Entry 1P34 (X-ray diffraction, 2.70 A resolution); this record covers chains I and G of the 10 polymer chains in the assembly.

# Chain I
Molecule: Palindromic 146bp Human Alpha-Satellite DNA fragment
Source organism: Homo sapiens
Sequence (146 nucleotides; each row starts with the number of its first residue):
     1 ATCAATATCC ACCTGCAGAT TCTACCAAAA GTGTATTTGG AAACTGCTCC ATCAAAAGGC
    61 ATGTTCAGCG GAATTCCGCT GAACATGCCT TTTGATGGAG CAGTTTCCAA ATACACTTTT
   121 GGTAGAATCT GCAGGTGGAT ATTGAT

# Chain G
Molecule: Histone H2A
Source organism: Xenopus laevis
UniProtKB: Q7ZT66 (Q7ZT66_9ZZZZ); residues 1001-1129 here correspond to UniProt positions 2-130 (UniProt number = residue number - 999)
Amino-acid sequence (129 residues; numbered 1001 to 1129; the number before each row is that of its first residue):
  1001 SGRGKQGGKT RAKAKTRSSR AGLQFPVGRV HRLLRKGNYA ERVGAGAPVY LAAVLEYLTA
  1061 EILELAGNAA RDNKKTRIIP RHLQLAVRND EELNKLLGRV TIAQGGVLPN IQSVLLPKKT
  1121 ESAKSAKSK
Disordered / not traced: 1001-1012, 1120-1129
Sequence notes: conflict Ala-1014 (Ser15 in Q7ZT66), Gly-1067 (Trp68 in Q7ZT66), Asn-1068 (Glu69 in Q7ZT66), 21 further conflict positions vs the reference (Q7ZT66) not listed

# How chain I and chain G interact
Contacting residue pairs - 14 pairs, chain I then chain G:
  DA111(I) / Arg-1042(G)  sugar contact
  DA111(I) / Gly-1044(G)  phosphate contact
  DA111(I) / Ala-1045(G)  hydrogen bond to the phosphate
  DT112(I) / Arg-1035(G)  salt bridge to the phosphate
  DT112(I) / Arg-1042(G)  phosphate contact
  DT112(I) / Val-1043(G)  hydrogen bond to the phosphate
  DG121(I) / Arg-1029(G)  hydrogen bond to the phosphate
  DG122(I) / Arg-1029(G)  salt bridge to the phosphate
  DG131(I) / Thr-1076(G)  sugar contact
  DG131(I) / Arg-1077(G)  hydrogen bond to the sugar
  DC132(I) / Lys-1075(G)  phosphate contact
  DC132(I) / Thr-1076(G)  hydrogen bond to the phosphate
  DC132(I) / Arg-1077(G)  hydrogen bond to the phosphate
  DA133(I) / Lys-1075(G)  salt bridge to the phosphate
Also at the interface, not in a pair above, chain I (8 interface residues in all): DT120
Also at the interface, not in a pair above, chain G (12 interface residues in all): Thr-1016, Glu-1041, Lys-1074

# Summary
8 residues of chain I and 12 residues of chain G are in contact; the contacts include 6 hydrogen bonds and 3
salt bridges. Polar pairs include DG131(I)/Arg-1077(G), DA111(I)/Ala-1045(G) and DT112(I)/Val-1043(G).
Chain I is Palindromic 146bp Human Alpha-Satellite DNA fragment (Homo sapiens) and chain G is Histone H2A
(Xenopus laevis); the structure, Crystallographic Studies of Nucleosome Core Particles containing Histone
'Sin' Mutants, was determined by X-ray diffraction together with 1P3A, 1P3B, 1P3F, 1P3G, 1P3I, 1P3K and 4
further entries from the same study.
